Entry 8IHL (electron microscopy, 7.64 A resolution (low resolution: residue-level contacts below are approximate; hydrogen-bond / salt-bridge calls are withheld)); this record covers chains A and J of the 22 polymer chains in the assembly.

# Chain A
Protein: Histone H3.1
From: Homo sapiens
UniProt: P68431 (H31_HUMAN); residues 1-135 here correspond to UniProt positions 2-136 (UniProt number = residue number + 1)
Chain sequence (139 residues; numbered -3 to 135; the number before each row is that of its first residue; numbers below 1 keep their minus sign (Gly-3 is residue -3)):
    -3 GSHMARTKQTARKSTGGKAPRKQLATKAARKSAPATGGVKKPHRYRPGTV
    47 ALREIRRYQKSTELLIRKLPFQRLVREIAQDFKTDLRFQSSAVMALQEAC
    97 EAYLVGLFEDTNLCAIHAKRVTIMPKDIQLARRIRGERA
Disordered / not traced: -3 to 38, 134-135
Differences from the reference sequence: expression tag (-3 to 0)
UniProt features mapped onto this chain:
  - modified residue: Arg2 (Asymmetric dimethylarginine), Thr3 (Phosphothreonine), Lys4 (Allysine), Gln5 (5-glutamyl dopamine), Thr6 (Phosphothreonine), Arg8 (Citrulline), Lys9 (N6,N6,N6-trimethyllysine), Ser10 (ADP-ribosylserine), Thr11 (Phosphothreonine), Lys14 (N6-(2-hydroxyisobutyryl)lysine), Arg17 (Asymmetric dimethylarginine), Lys18 (N6-(2-hydroxyisobutyryl)lysine), Lys23 (N6-(2-hydroxyisobutyryl)lysine), Arg26 (Citrulline), Lys27 (N6,N6,N6-trimethyllysine), Ser28 (ADP-ribosylserine), Lys36 (N6,N6,N6-trimethyllysine), Lys37 (N6-methyllysine), Tyr41 (Phosphotyrosine), Lys56 (N6,N6,N6-trimethyllysine) and 8 more in UniProt
  - lipidation: Lys18 (N6-decanoyllysine)

# Chain J
Molecule: 353-nt DNA strand
From: synthetic construct
Sequence (353 nucleotides; numbered 1 to 353; the number before each row is that of its first residue):
     1 ATCGGATGTATATATCTGACACGTGCCTGGAGACTAGGGAGTAATCCCCT
    51 TGGCGGTTAAAACGCGGGGGACAGCGCGTACGTGCGTTTAAGCGGTGCTA
   101 GAGCTGTCTACGACCAATTGAGCTCGAGCCTGGAGACTAGGGAGTAATCC
   151 CCTTGGCGGTTAAAACGCGGGGGACAGCGCGTACGTGCGTTTAAGCGGTG
   201 CTAGAGCTGTCTACGACCAATTGAGCTCGAGCCTGGAGACTAGGGAGTAA
   251 TCCCCTTGGCGGTTAAAACGCGGGGGACAGCGCGTACGTGCGTTTAAGCG
   301 GTGCTAGAGCTGTCTACGACCAATTGAGCGGCCTCGGCACCGGGATTCTC
   351 GAT

# How chain A and chain J interact
Pairs across the interface (25):
  His39(A) - DT349(J)
  Arg40(A) - DG270(J)
  Arg40(A) - DT349(J)
  Tyr41(A) - DC348(J)
  Tyr41(A) - DT349(J)
  Arg42(A) - DT349(J)
  Arg42(A) - DC350(J)
  Thr45(A) - DC348(J)
  Thr45(A) - DT349(J)
  Arg63(A) - DA265(J)
  Arg63(A) - DA266(J)
  Arg72(A) - DT256(J)
  Arg83(A) - DC255(J)
  Arg83(A) - DT256(J)
  Phe84(A) - DC255(J)
  Phe84(A) - DT256(J)
  Gln85(A) - DC255(J)
  Ser86(A) - DC255(J)
  Arg116(A) - DG276(J)
  Arg116(A) - DA277(J)
  Val117(A) - DG275(J)
  Val117(A) - DG276(J)
  Thr118(A) - DG275(J)
  Thr118(A) - DG276(J)
  Met120(A) - DA277(J)
Also at the interface, not in a pair above, chain A (18 interface residues in all): Arg52, Lys115, Lys122

# In short
18 residues of chain A face 11 of chain J across their interface.
Chain A is Histone H3.1 (Homo sapiens) and chain J is a 353-nt DNA strand (synthetic construct); the
structure, Overlapping tri-nucleosome, was determined by electron microscopy.
